PDB entry 6S6B | electron microscopy, 2.75 A resolution | chains V and W of the 38 polymer chains in the assembly

== Chain V ==
Molecule: crRNA
Source organism: Sulfolobus islandicus REY15A
Sequence (51 nucleotides; each row starts with the number of its first residue):
     1 AUUGAAAGUU CAAAGCUUAG AUACCCUGGA GGGAAACCAG ACUUAACACC A

== Chain W ==
Molecule: CRISPR-associated protein Cmrx
Source organism: Sulfolobus islandicus (strain REY15A)
UniProtKB: F0NDX7 (F0NDX7_SULIR); residue numbers follow UniProt; this construct covers 1-174
Chain sequence (174 residues; each row starts with the number of its first residue):
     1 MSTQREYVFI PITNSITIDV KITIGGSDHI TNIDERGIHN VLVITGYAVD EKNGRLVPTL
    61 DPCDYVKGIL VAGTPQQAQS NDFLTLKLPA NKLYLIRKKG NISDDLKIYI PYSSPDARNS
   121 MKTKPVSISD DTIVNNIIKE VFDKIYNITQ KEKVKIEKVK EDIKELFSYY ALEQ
Disordered / not traced: 1

== Chain V / chain W interface ==
Pairs across the interface (7):
  A48(V) / Glu-35(W)  base contact
  C49(V) / Asp-34(W)  base contact
  C49(V) / Lys-99(W)  hydrogen bond to the base
  C50(V) / Lys-99(W)  hydrogen bond to the sugar
  A51(V) / Lys-99(W)  phosphate contact
  A51(V) / Gly-100(W)  phosphate contact
  A51(V) / Asn-101(W)  phosphate contact

== Summary ==
The interface between chain V and chain W involves 4 residues on one side and 5 on the other, with 2 hydrogen
bonds. Polar contacts include C49(V)/Lys-99(W) and C50(V)/Lys-99(W).
Here chain V is crRNA (Sulfolobus islandicus REY15A) and chain W is CRISPR-associated protein Cmrx (Sulfolobus
islandicus (strain REY15A)). Entry 6S6B (Type III-B Cmr-beta Cryo-EM structure of the Apo state) was
determined by electron microscopy (same publication as 6S8B, 6S8E, 6S91, 6SH8, 6SHB and 6SIC).
